PDB entry 4TMW | X-ray diffraction, 1.55 A resolution | chain A

# Chain A
Protein: eIF5B
From: Chaetomium thermophilum
Notes: fragment: G domain and domain II; engineered mutation(s): D533A
Sequence (345 residues; each row starts with the number of its first residue):
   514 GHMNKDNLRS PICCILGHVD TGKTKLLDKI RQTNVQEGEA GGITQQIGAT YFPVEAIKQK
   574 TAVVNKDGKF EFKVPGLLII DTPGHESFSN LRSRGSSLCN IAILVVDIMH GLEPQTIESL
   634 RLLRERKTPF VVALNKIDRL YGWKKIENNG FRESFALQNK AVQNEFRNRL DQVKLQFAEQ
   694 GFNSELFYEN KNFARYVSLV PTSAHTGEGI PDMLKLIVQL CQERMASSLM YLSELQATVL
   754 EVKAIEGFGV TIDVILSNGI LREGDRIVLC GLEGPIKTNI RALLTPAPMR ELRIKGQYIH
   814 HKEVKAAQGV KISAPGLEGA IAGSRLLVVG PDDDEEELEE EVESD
Disordered / not traced: 514, 858
Bound ions: Na+: Asp-533, Gly-555 (together with GTP); Mg2+: Thr-537, Thr-557 (together with GTP)
Small-molecule neighbours: GTP (guanosine-5'-triphosphate): His-531, Val-532, Asp-533, Thr-534, Gly-535, Lys-536, Thr-537, Lys-538, Gln-549, Glu-552, Gly-555, Ile-556, Thr-557, Thr-595, Pro-596, Gly-597, His-598, Asn-648, Lys-649, Asp-651, Arg-652, Ser-716, Ala-717, His-718
From the paper describing this entry:
  - Na+ coordination: Asp-533, Gly-555
  - Mg2+ coordination: Thr-557
  - mutagenesis - D533A (13- to 15-fold), D533R: decreased catalytic activity on K+ or Na+
  - mutagenesis - D533A: decreased catalytic activity on M+ ions
  - mutagenesis - D533N: unchanged catalytic activity on M+
  - mutagenesis - D533A, D533N, D533R: unchanged binding to mant-labeled GTP
  - mutagenesis - D533A, D533R: decreased catalytic activity on GTP
  - mutagenesis - D533N: unchanged catalytic activity on GTP

# Overview
Ligands of chain A: GTP. The Na+ site is built by Asp-533 and Gly-555. Thr-537 and Thr-557 coordinate Mg2+.
The paper reports that D533A and D533R reduce catalytic activity on K+ or Na+; Na+ coordination by Asp-533 and
Gly-555.
Chain A is eIF5B (Chaetomium thermophilum); the structure, Translation initiation factor eIF5B (517-858) from
C. thermophilum, bound to GTP and Sodium, was determined by X-ray diffraction (same publication as 4TMT, 4TMV,
4TMX, 4TMZ and 4TN1).
